1Q7C - chains A and B; structure by X-ray diffraction, 2.50 A resolution.

# Chain A (and B)
Name: 3-oxoacyl-[acyl-carrier protein] reductase
Organism: Escherichia coli
Notes: EC 1.1.1.100; chain B of this document is another copy of the same molecule, construct and numbering; everything in this record applies to it too
UniProtKB: P25716 (FABG_ECOLI); residues 1-244 here = UniProt positions 1-244
Sequence (244 residues; row label = number of the first residue in the row):
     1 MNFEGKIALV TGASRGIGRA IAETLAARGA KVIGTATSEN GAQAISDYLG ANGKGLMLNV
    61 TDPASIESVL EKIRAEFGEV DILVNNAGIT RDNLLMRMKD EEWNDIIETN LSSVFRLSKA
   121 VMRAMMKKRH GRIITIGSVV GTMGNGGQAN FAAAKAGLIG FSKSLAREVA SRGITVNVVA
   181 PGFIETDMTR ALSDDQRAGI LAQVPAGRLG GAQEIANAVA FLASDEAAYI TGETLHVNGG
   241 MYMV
Not modelled in the structure: 1
Differences from the reference sequence: engineered mutation F151 (Tyr in P25716)
Residues lining bound ligands: NADPH (NDP; NADPH dihydro-nicotinamide-adenine-dinucleotide phosphate): G12, S14, R15, A36, T37, S38, L58, N59, V60, T61, A87, G88, I89, T90, R91, T109
What the authors report for this chain:
  - binding site for NADPH: R15
  - mutagenesis - K155A: abolished binding to NADPH
  - catalytic residues: S138, K155 (proposed by the authors, not directly observed)

# How chain A and chain B interact
Pairs across the interface (71):
  L94(A) - E168(B)
  L95(A) - F115(B)  hydrophobic
  L95(A) - K119(B)
  L95(A) - L165(B)  hydrophobic
  L95(A) - E168(B)  hydrogen bond (backbone-side chain)
  M96(A) - K119(B)  hydrogen bond (backbone-side chain)
  M96(A) - M122(B)  hydrophobic
  M96(A) - R123(B)
  M98(A) - F115(B)  hydrophobic
  M98(A) - K119(B)
  D100(A) - R116(B)  salt bridge
  W103(A) - S112(B)  hydrogen bond
  W103(A) - F115(B)  hydrophobic
  W103(A) - F161(B)  hydrophobic
  N104(A) - R116(B)
  I107(A) - I107(B)  hydrophobic
  S112(A) - W103(B)  hydrogen bond
  F115(A) - L95(B)  hydrophobic
  F115(A) - M98(B)  hydrophobic
  F115(A) - W103(B)  hydrophobic
  R116(A) - D100(B)  salt bridge
  K119(A) - L95(B)
  K119(A) - M96(B)  hydrogen bond (side chain-backbone)
  K119(A) - M98(B)
  M122(A) - M96(B)  hydrophobic
  R123(A) - M96(B)  hydrogen bond
  M126(A) - M96(B)  hydrophobic
  T142(A) - K163(B)  hydrogen bond (backbone-side chain)
  M143(A) - K163(B)
  M143(A) - R167(B)  hydrogen bond (backbone-side chain)
  G144(A) - S164(B)
  G144(A) - R167(B)  hydrogen bond (backbone-side chain)
  N145(A) - S164(B)  hydrogen bond (backbone-side chain)
  N145(A) - R167(B)
  G146(A) - R167(B)
  G146(A) - E168(B)
  G147(A) - E168(B)  hydrogen bond (backbone-side chain)
  Q148(A) - S164(B)
  A149(A) - F161(B)  hydrophobic
  A149(A) - S164(B)
  A152(A) - G160(B)
  A152(A) - S164(B)
  A153(A) - G157(B)
  A156(A) - A156(B)
  A156(A) - G160(B)
  G157(A) - A153(B)
  G157(A) - G157(B)
  G160(A) - A152(B)
  G160(A) - A156(B)
  F161(A) - L95(B)  hydrophobic
  F161(A) - W103(B)  hydrophobic
  F161(A) - A149(B)  hydrophobic
  K163(A) - T142(B)  hydrogen bond (side chain-backbone)
  K163(A) - M143(B)
  K163(A) - G144(B)
  S164(A) - G144(B)
  S164(A) - N145(B)  hydrogen bond (side chain-backbone)
  S164(A) - G146(B)
  S164(A) - Q148(B)
  S164(A) - A149(B)
  S164(A) - A152(B)
  L165(A) - L95(B)  hydrophobic
  R167(A) - M143(B)  hydrogen bond (side chain-backbone)
  R167(A) - G144(B)  hydrogen bond (side chain-backbone)
  R167(A) - N145(B)
  R167(A) - G146(B)
  E168(A) - L94(B)
  E168(A) - L95(B)  hydrogen bond (side chain-backbone)
  E168(A) - G146(B)
  E168(A) - G147(B)  hydrogen bond (side chain-backbone)
  E168(A) - Q148(B)
Interface residues without a listed pair, chain A (41 interface residues in all): N93, K99, E108, L111, S118, G141, Y242
Interface residues without a listed pair, chain B (39 interface residues in all): N93, K99, N104, L111, S118, G141, Y242

# Overview
Chain A and chain B form an interface of 41 and 39 residues respectively; the contacts include 17 hydrogen
bonds and 2 salt bridges. Polar contacts include D100(A)-R116(B), L95(A)-E168(B) and M96(A)-K119(B). Bound to
chain A: NADPH. From the paper: catalytic residues S138(A) and K155(A); K155A of chain A abolishes binding to
NADPH.
Chain A and chain B are both 3-oxoacyl-[acyl-carrier protein] reductase (Escherichia coli); the structure, The
structure of betaketoacyl-[ACP] reductase Y151F mutant in complex with NADPH fragment, was determined by X-ray
diffraction (same publication as 1Q7B).
